Entry 8K42 (electron microscopy, 2.64 A resolution); this record covers chains S and s of the 29 polymer chains in the assembly.

[Chain S]
Protein: VP4
From: Banna virus
Reference sequence: B4Y048 (B4Y048_9REOV); numbering as in UniProt (aligned over 1-628)
Amino-acid sequence (628 residues; numbered 1 to 628; the number before each row is that of its first residue):
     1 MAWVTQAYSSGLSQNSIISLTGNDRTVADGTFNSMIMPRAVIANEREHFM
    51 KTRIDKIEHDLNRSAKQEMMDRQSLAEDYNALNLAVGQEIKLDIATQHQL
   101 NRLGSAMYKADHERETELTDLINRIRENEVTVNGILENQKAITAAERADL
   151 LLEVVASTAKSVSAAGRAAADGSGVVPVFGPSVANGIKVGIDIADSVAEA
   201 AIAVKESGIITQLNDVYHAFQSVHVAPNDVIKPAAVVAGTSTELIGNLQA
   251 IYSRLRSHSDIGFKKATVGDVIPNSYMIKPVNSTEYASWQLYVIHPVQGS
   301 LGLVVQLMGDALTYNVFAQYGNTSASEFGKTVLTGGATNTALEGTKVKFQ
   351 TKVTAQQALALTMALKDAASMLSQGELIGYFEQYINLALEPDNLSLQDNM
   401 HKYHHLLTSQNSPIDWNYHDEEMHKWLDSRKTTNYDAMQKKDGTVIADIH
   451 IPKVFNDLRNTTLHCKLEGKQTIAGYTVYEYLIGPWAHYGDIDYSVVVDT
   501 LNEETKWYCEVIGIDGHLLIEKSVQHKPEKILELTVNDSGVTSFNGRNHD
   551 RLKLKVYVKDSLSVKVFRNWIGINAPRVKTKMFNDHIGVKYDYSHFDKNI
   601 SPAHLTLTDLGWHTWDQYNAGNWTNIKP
Not modelled in the structure: 1-5, 628
Sequence notes: conflict Asn15 (Ser in B4Y048), Leu61 (Ile in B4Y048), Asn62 (Ile in B4Y048), 24 further conflict positions vs the reference (B4Y048) not listed

[Chain s]
Protein: VP9
From: Banna virus
Reference sequence: Q9YWN5 (Q9YWN5_9REOV); numbering as in UniProt (aligned over 1-283)
Amino-acid sequence (283 residues; each row starts with the number of its first residue):
     1 MLSETELRALKKLSTTTSRVVGDSTLALPSNVKLSKGEVEKIAVTKKEMF
    51 DELAQCNLPTIELITREHTFNGDVIRFAAWLFLMNGQKLMIANNVAVRMG
   101 MQYATNLAGNNVKITYVTSNNVVKLGHIAAGVLANPYSNKGSGLFITYEY
   151 NLISNLIETGKVCVLFITSLSTTASSTNSFAYSTCSVPIENWDFNMIKLT
   201 AETSCASLTAMTNLVNSLVPGERTRPVGLYVDIPGVTVTTSASSGSLPLT
   251 TIPAVTPLIFSAYTKQVEEVGVINTLYALSYLP
Not modelled in the structure: 1, 16-283
Sequence notes: conflict Tyr150 (His in Q9YWN5), Leu156 (Gln in Q9YWN5), Thr184 (Ala in Q9YWN5), Asn191 (Asp in Q9YWN5)

[Interface between chain S and chain s]
Contacting residue pairs (31; chain S residue first):
  Gln67(S) - Ser3(s)  hydrogen bond
  Met70(S) - Ser3(s)
  Met70(S) - Thr5(s)  hydrogen bond (backbone-side chain)
  Met70(S) - Glu6(s)
  Asp71(S) - Ser3(s)
  Asp71(S) - Glu4(s)
  Asp71(S) - Thr5(s)
  Gln73(S) - Thr5(s)
  Ser74(S) - Glu4(s)
  Ser74(S) - Thr5(s)  hydrogen bond
  Ser74(S) - Arg8(s)
  Glu77(S) - Arg8(s)  salt bridge
  Asp78(S) - Arg8(s)  salt bridge
  Val497(S) - Arg8(s)
  Asp499(S) - Glu4(s)
  Asp499(S) - Leu7(s)
  Asp499(S) - Arg8(s)  salt bridge
  Thr500(S) - Lys11(s)  hydrogen bond (backbone-side chain)
  Leu501(S) - Leu7(s)  hydrophobic
  Leu501(S) - Lys11(s)
  Asn502(S) - Lys11(s)  hydrogen bond (backbone-side chain)
  Glu503(S) - Lys11(s)
  Glu503(S) - Thr15(s)  hydrogen bond
  Gln525(S) - Lys11(s)  hydrogen bond
  His526(S) - Leu7(s)
  His526(S) - Arg8(s)
  His526(S) - Lys11(s)  hydrogen bond
  Leu562(S) - Leu2(s)
  Leu562(S) - Leu7(s)  hydrophobic
  Ser563(S) - Glu4(s)
  Lys565(S) - Glu4(s)  salt bridge
Interface residues without a listed pair, chain S (19 interface residues in all): Lys466

[In short]
Chain S and chain s form an interface of 19 and 9 residues respectively, with 8 hydrogen bonds and 4 salt
bridges. Polar pairs include Glu77(S)-Arg8(s), Asp78(S)-Arg8(s) and Asp499(S)-Arg8(s).
Here chain S is VP4 and chain s is VP9, both from Banna virus. Entry 8K42 (Structure of full Banna virus) was
determined by electron microscopy (same publication as 8K43, 8K49 and 8K4A).
